PDB entry 5S5S | X-ray diffraction, 2.36 A resolution | chains B and F of the 6 polymer chains in the assembly

# Chain B
Molecule: Tubulin beta-2B chain
Organism: Bos taurus
Reference sequence: Q6B856 (TBB2B_BOVIN); the author numbering skips numbers that UniProt does not, so the offset changes along the chain: 1-42 = UniProt 1-42; 45-360 = UniProt 43-358; 369-455 = UniProt 359-445
Amino-acid sequence (445 residues; row label = number of the first residue in the row; note: 10 numbers in that range are skipped by the numbering (no residue carries them; nothing is unmodelled there)):
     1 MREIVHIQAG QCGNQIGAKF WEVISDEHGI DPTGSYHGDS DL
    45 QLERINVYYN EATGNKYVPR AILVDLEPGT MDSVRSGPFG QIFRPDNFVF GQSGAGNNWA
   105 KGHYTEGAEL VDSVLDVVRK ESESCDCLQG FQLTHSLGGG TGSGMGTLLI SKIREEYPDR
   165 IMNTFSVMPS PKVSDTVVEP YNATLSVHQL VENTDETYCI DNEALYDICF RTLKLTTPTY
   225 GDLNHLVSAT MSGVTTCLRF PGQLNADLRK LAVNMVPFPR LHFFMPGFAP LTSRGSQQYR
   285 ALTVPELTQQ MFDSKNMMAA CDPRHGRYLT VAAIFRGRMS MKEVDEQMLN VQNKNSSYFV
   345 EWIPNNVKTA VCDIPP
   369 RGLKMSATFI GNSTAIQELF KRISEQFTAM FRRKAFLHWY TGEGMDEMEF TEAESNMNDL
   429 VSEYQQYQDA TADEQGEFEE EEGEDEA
Disordered / not traced: 277-280, 438-455
Swiss-Prot annotation at these positions:
  - motif: Met-1 to Ile-4 (MREI motif)
  - binding site (GTP): Gln-11, Glu-71, Ser-140, Gly-144, Thr-145, Gly-146, Asn-206, Asn-228
  - binding site (Mg(2+)): Glu-71
  - modified residue: Ser-40 (Phosphoserine), Thr-57 (Phosphothreonine), Lys-60 (N6-acetyllysine), Ser-174 (Phosphoserine), Thr-287 (Phosphothreonine), Thr-292 (Phosphothreonine), Arg-320 (Omega-N-methylarginine), Glu-448 (5-glutamyl polyglutamate)
  - cross-link (Glycyl lysine isopeptide (Lys-Gly)): Lys-60 (interchain with G-Cter in ubiquitin), Lys-326 (interchain with G-Cter in ubiquitin)
Bound ions: Mg2+: Gln-11 (together with GDP); Ca2+: Glu-113 (shared with 1 residue of chain C)
Small-molecule neighbours:
  - GDP (guanosine-5'-diphosphate): Gly-10, Gln-11, Cys-12, Gln-15, Ile-16, Asp-69, Ala-99, Asn-101, Ser-140, Gly-142, Gly-143, Gly-144, Thr-145, Gly-146, Ser-147, Val-171, Pro-173, Val-177, Asp-179, Glu-183, Asn-206, Leu-209, Tyr-224, Leu-227, Asn-228
  - VWA ((1S)-1-(4-fluorophenyl)-N-methylethan-1-amine): Val-177, Ser-178, Asp-179, Tyr-210, Pro-222, Thr-223, Tyr-224, Leu-227

# Chain F
Molecule: Tubulin-Tyrosine Ligase
Organism: Gallus gallus
Reference sequence: E1BQ43 (E1BQ43_CHICK); residue numbers follow UniProt; this construct covers 1-378
Amino-acid sequence (384 residues; each row starts with the number of its first residue):
     1 MYTFVVRDEN SSVYAEVSRL LLATGQWKRL RKDNPRFNLM LGERNRLPFG RLGHEPGLVQ
    61 LVNYYRGADK LCRKASLVKL IKTSPELSES CTWFPESYVI YPTNLKTPVA PAQNGIRHLI
   121 NNTRTDEREV FLAAYNRRRE GREGNVWIAK SSAGAKGEGI LISSEASELL DFIDEQGQVH
   181 VIQKYLEKPL LLEPGHRKFD IRSWVLVDHL YNIYLYREGV LRTSSEPYNS ANFQDKTCHL
   241 TNHCIQKEYS KNYGRYEEGN EMFFEEFNQY LMDALNTTLE NSILLQIKHI IRSCLMCIEP
   301 AISTKHLHYQ SFQLFGFDFM VDEELKVWLI EVNGAPACAQ KLYAELCQGI VDVAISSVFP
   361 LADTGQKTSQ PTSIFIKLHH HHHH
Disordered / not traced: 106-124, 156-158, 363-370, 383-384
Sequence notes: expression tag (379-384)
Bound ions: Mg2+: Glu-331, Asn-333 (together with AMP-PCP)
Small-molecule neighbours: AMP-PCP (ACP; phosphomethylphosphonic acid adenylate ester): Lys-74, Pro-95, Ile-148, Lys-150, Ala-155, Gln-183, Lys-184, Tyr-185, Leu-186, Lys-198, Asp-200, Arg-202, Arg-222, His-239, Leu-240, Thr-241, Asn-242, Asp-318, Met-320, Ile-330, Glu-331, Asn-333

# How chain B and chain F interact
Pairs across the interface (12; chain B residue first):
  Arg-311(B) / Arg-31(F)
  Leu-333(B) / Pro-56(F)
  Leu-333(B) / Gly-57(F)
  Gln-336(B) / Arg-36(F)  hydrogen bond
  Asn-337(B) / Thr-3(F)
  Asn-337(B) / Arg-36(F)  hydrogen bond
  Asn-337(B) / Leu-58(F)
  Lys-338(B) / Met-1(F)
  Ser-340(B) / Leu-30(F)
  Ser-340(B) / Asn-34(F)  hydrogen bond
  Glu-345(B) / Arg-31(F)  salt bridge
  Asn-349(B) / Arg-36(F)
Interface residues without a listed pair, chain B (9 interface residues in all): Ser-341
Interface residues without a listed pair, chain F (11 interface residues in all): Lys-28, Glu-55

# In short
9 residues of chain B and 11 residues of chain F are in contact; the contacts include 3 hydrogen bonds and 1
salt bridge. Polar pairs include Glu-345(B)/Arg-31(F), Gln-336(B)/Arg-36(F) and Asn-337(B)/Arg-36(F). Chain B
binds GDP and compound VWA. Bound to chain F: AMP-PCP.
Here chain B is Tubulin beta-2B chain (Bos taurus) and chain F is Tubulin-Tyrosine Ligase (Gallus gallus).
Entry 5S5S (Tubulin-Z166605480-complex) was determined by X-ray diffraction together with 5S4L, 5S4M, 5S4N,
5S4O, 5S4P, 5S4Q and 52 further entries from the same study.
